6Z2H - chains C and D of the 4 polymer chains in the assembly; structure by X-ray diffraction, 1.80 A resolution.

# Chain C (and D)
Molecule: ATP-citrate synthase
Source organism: Homo sapiens
Notes: EC 2.3.3.8; chain D of this document is another copy of the same molecule, construct and numbering; everything in this record applies to it too
UniProt: P53396 (ACLY_HUMAN); residue numbers follow UniProt; this construct covers 836-1101
Sequence (270 residues; each row starts with the number of its first residue):
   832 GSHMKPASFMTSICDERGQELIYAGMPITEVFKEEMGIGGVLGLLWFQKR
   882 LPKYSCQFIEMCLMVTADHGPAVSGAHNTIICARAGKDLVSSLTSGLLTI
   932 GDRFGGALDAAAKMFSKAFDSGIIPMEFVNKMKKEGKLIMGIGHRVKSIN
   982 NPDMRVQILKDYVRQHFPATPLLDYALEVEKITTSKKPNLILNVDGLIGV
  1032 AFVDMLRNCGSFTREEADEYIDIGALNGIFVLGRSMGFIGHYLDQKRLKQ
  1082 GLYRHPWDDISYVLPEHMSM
Disordered / not traced: 832-833, 1097-1101 (chain D: 832-835, 1097-1101)
Differences from the reference sequence: expression tag (832-835)
Curated features (UniProtKB/Swiss-Prot):
  - modified residue: Ser-839 (Phosphoserine), Lys-948 (N6-acetyllysine), Lys-968 (N6-acetyllysine), Lys-978 (N6-acetyllysine), Lys-1077 (N6-acetyllysine), Ser-1100 (Phosphoserine)
Small-molecule neighbours: acetyl coenzyme A / oxaloacetate ion / (3S)-citryl-Coenzyme A: His-900, Val-904, Asp-933, Arg-934, Phe-935, Gly-936, Ala-938, Leu-969, Ile-970, Met-971, Gly-972, Ile-973, Gly-974, His-975, Arg-976, Arg-986, Asn-1020, Leu-1021, Asn-1024, Val-1025, Asp-1026, Phe-1061, Arg-1065

# How chain C and chain D interact
Pairs across the interface - 151 pairs, chain C then chain D:
  Ser-839(C) / Arg-915(D)  hydrogen bond (backbone-side chain)
  Phe-840(C) / His-908(D)
  Phe-840(C) / Ile-911(D)  hydrophobic
  Phe-840(C) / Arg-915(D)
  Phe-840(C) / Tyr-1084(D)  hydrophobic
  Met-841(C) / Gln-1076(D)  hydrogen bond (backbone-side chain)
  Met-841(C) / Leu-1079(D)
  Met-841(C) / Gln-1081(D)
  Thr-842(C) / Pro-902(D)
  Thr-842(C) / His-1072(D)
  Thr-842(C) / Asp-1075(D)
  Ser-843(C) / Asp-1075(D)  hydrogen bond (backbone-side chain)
  Ser-843(C) / Leu-1079(D)
  Ile-844(C) / Gly-1071(D)
  Ile-844(C) / His-1072(D)
  Ile-844(C) / Asp-1075(D)
  Ile-844(C) / Arg-1078(D)
  Cys-845(C) / Asp-899(D)  hydrogen bond
  Cys-845(C) / Gly-901(D)
  Glu-847(C) / His-900(D)
  Glu-847(C) / Gly-901(D)
  Gly-849(C) / Lys-978(D)  hydrogen bond (backbone-side chain)
  Gln-850(C) / Lys-978(D)
  Gln-850(C) / Asn-982(D)  hydrogen bond
  Glu-851(C) / Met-985(D)
  Leu-852(C) / Asp-899(D)
  Leu-852(C) / His-900(D)
  Leu-852(C) / Arg-986(D)
  Tyr-854(C) / Met-895(D)  hydrogen bond (side chain-backbone)
  Tyr-854(C) / Val-896(D)
  Tyr-854(C) / Ala-898(D)
  Tyr-854(C) / Asp-899(D)  hydrogen bond (side chain-backbone)
  Ile-859(C) / Ile-989(D)  hydrophobic
  Thr-860(C) / Met-985(D)
  Val-862(C) / Met-895(D)  hydrophobic
  Phe-863(C) / Met-892(D)  hydrophobic
  Phe-863(C) / Met-895(D)  hydrophobic
  Phe-863(C) / Val-896(D)  hydrophobic
  Phe-863(C) / Ile-989(D)  hydrophobic
  Gly-868(C) / Met-895(D)
  Ile-869(C) / Ile-869(D)  hydrophobic
  Ile-869(C) / Glu-891(D)
  Ile-869(C) / Leu-894(D)  hydrophobic
  Ile-869(C) / Met-895(D)  hydrophobic
  Ile-869(C) / Met-1067(D)  hydrophobic
  Val-872(C) / Met-895(D)  hydrophobic
  Val-872(C) / Ala-898(D)  hydrophobic
  Val-872(C) / Met-1067(D)  hydrophobic
  Leu-873(C) / Met-1067(D)  hydrophobic
  Leu-876(C) / Ala-898(D)  hydrophobic
  Leu-876(C) / Met-1067(D)  hydrophobic
  Leu-876(C) / Gly-1071(D)
  Trp-877(C) / Met-1067(D)  hydrogen bond (side chain-backbone)
  Trp-877(C) / Ile-1070(D)  hydrophobic
  Trp-877(C) / Gly-1071(D)
  Trp-877(C) / Leu-1074(D)  hydrophobic
  Trp-877(C) / Arg-1078(D)  hydrogen bond (backbone-side chain)
  Gln-879(C) / Arg-1078(D)
  Glu-891(C) / Ile-869(D)
  Met-892(C) / Phe-863(D)  hydrophobic
  Leu-894(C) / Ile-869(D)  hydrophobic
  Met-895(C) / Tyr-854(D)  hydrogen bond (backbone-side chain)
  Met-895(C) / Val-862(D)  hydrophobic
  Met-895(C) / Phe-863(D)  hydrophobic
  Met-895(C) / Gly-868(D)
  Met-895(C) / Ile-869(D)  hydrophobic
  Met-895(C) / Val-872(D)  hydrophobic
  Val-896(C) / Tyr-854(D)
  Val-896(C) / Phe-863(D)  hydrophobic
  Ala-898(C) / Tyr-854(D)  hydrogen bond (backbone-side chain)
  Ala-898(C) / Val-872(D)  hydrophobic
  Ala-898(C) / Leu-876(D)  hydrophobic
  Asp-899(C) / Cys-845(D)
  Asp-899(C) / Leu-852(D)
  Asp-899(C) / Tyr-854(D)  hydrogen bond (backbone-side chain)
  His-900(C) / Glu-847(D)
  His-900(C) / Leu-852(D)
  Gly-901(C) / Cys-845(D)
  Gly-901(C) / Glu-847(D)
  Pro-902(C) / Thr-842(D)
  His-908(C) / Phe-840(D)
  Ile-911(C) / Phe-840(D)  hydrophobic
  Arg-915(C) / Ser-839(D)  hydrogen bond (side chain-backbone)
  Arg-915(C) / Phe-840(D)
  Leu-920(C) / Gly-1055(D)
  Leu-920(C) / Gly-1059(D)
  Val-921(C) / Leu-928(D)
  Val-921(C) / Leu-929(D)  hydrophobic
  Val-921(C) / Ile-931(D)
  Val-921(C) / Val-1062(D)  hydrophobic
  Leu-924(C) / Val-1062(D)  hydrophobic
  Thr-925(C) / Thr-925(D)
  Thr-925(C) / Leu-929(D)
  Leu-928(C) / Val-921(D)
  Leu-929(C) / Val-921(D)  hydrophobic
  Leu-929(C) / Thr-925(D)
  Lys-978(C) / Gly-849(D)
  Lys-978(C) / Gln-850(D)  hydrogen bond (side chain-backbone)
  Asn-981(C) / Gln-850(D)
  Asn-982(C) / Gly-849(D)
  Asn-982(C) / Gln-850(D)
  Pro-983(C) / Gln-850(D)
  Met-985(C) / Ile-859(D)  hydrophobic
  Met-985(C) / Thr-860(D)
  Arg-986(C) / Leu-852(D)
  Ile-989(C) / Ile-859(D)  hydrophobic
  Ile-989(C) / Phe-863(D)  hydrophobic
  Glu-1050(C) / Arg-1078(D)
  Tyr-1051(C) / Arg-1078(D)  hydrogen bond
  Ile-1054(C) / Tyr-1073(D)
  Ile-1054(C) / Leu-1074(D)
  Ile-1054(C) / Lys-1077(D)  hydrogen bond (backbone-side chain)
  Gly-1055(C) / Leu-920(D)
  Gly-1055(C) / Leu-1074(D)
  Ala-1056(C) / Leu-1074(D)  hydrophobic
  Gly-1059(C) / Leu-920(D)
  Val-1062(C) / Val-921(D)  hydrophobic
  Val-1062(C) / Leu-924(D)  hydrophobic
  Leu-1063(C) / Leu-1063(D)
  Leu-1063(C) / Ser-1066(D)
  Leu-1063(C) / Met-1067(D)  hydrophobic
  Ser-1066(C) / Leu-1063(D)
  Met-1067(C) / Ile-869(D)  hydrophobic
  Met-1067(C) / Val-872(D)  hydrophobic
  Met-1067(C) / Leu-873(D)  hydrophobic
  Met-1067(C) / Leu-876(D)  hydrophobic
  Met-1067(C) / Trp-877(D)  hydrogen bond (backbone-side chain)
  Met-1067(C) / Leu-1063(D)  hydrophobic
  Gly-1068(C) / Ile-844(D)
  Ile-1070(C) / Trp-877(D)  hydrophobic
  Ile-1070(C) / Gly-1059(D)
  Gly-1071(C) / Ile-844(D)
  Gly-1071(C) / Leu-876(D)
  Gly-1071(C) / Trp-877(D)
  His-1072(C) / Thr-842(D)
  His-1072(C) / Ile-844(D)
  Tyr-1073(C) / Ile-1054(D)
  Leu-1074(C) / Trp-877(D)  hydrophobic
  Leu-1074(C) / Ile-1054(D)
  Asp-1075(C) / Thr-842(D)
  Asp-1075(C) / Ser-843(D)  hydrogen bond
  Asp-1075(C) / Ile-844(D)
  Gln-1076(C) / Met-841(D)  hydrogen bond (side chain-backbone)
  Arg-1078(C) / Ser-843(D)
  Arg-1078(C) / Gln-879(D)
  Arg-1078(C) / Glu-1050(D)
  Arg-1078(C) / Tyr-1051(D)  hydrogen bond
  Leu-1079(C) / Met-841(D)
  Leu-1079(C) / Ser-843(D)
  Gln-1081(C) / Met-841(D)
  Tyr-1084(C) / Phe-840(D)  hydrophobic
Interface residues without a listed pair, chain C (77 interface residues in all): Thr-897, Ala-903, Ile-912, Ile-931, Lys-1077
Interface residues without a listed pair, chain D (77 interface residues in all): Glu-851, Thr-897, Ala-903, Ile-912, Pro-983, Ala-1056, Asn-1058, Gly-1068

# Overview
Chain C and chain D each contribute 77 residues to their interface, with 21 hydrogen bonds. Polar pairs
include Ser-839(C)/Arg-915(D), Met-841(C)/Gln-1076(D) and Ser-843(C)/Asp-1075(D). Chain C binds acetyl
coenzyme A / oxaloacetate ion / (3S)-citryl-Coenzyme A.
Chain C and chain D are both ATP-citrate synthase (Homo sapiens); the structure, Citryl-CoA lyase module of
human ATP citrate lyase in complex with (3S)-citryl-CoA, was determined by X-ray diffraction, deposited
together with 6ZNW.
